7WTB - chains A and C of the 4 polymer chains in the assembly; structure by electron microscopy, 3.70 A resolution.

== Chain A (and C) ==
Protein: Pyruvate carboxylase, mitochondrial
From: Homo sapiens
Notes: EC 6.4.1.1; chain C of this document is another copy of the same molecule, construct and numbering; everything in this record applies to it too
UniProt: P11498 (PYC_HUMAN); residue numbers follow UniProt; this construct covers 1-1178
Sequence (1178 residues; numbered 1 to 1178; the number before each row is that of its first residue):
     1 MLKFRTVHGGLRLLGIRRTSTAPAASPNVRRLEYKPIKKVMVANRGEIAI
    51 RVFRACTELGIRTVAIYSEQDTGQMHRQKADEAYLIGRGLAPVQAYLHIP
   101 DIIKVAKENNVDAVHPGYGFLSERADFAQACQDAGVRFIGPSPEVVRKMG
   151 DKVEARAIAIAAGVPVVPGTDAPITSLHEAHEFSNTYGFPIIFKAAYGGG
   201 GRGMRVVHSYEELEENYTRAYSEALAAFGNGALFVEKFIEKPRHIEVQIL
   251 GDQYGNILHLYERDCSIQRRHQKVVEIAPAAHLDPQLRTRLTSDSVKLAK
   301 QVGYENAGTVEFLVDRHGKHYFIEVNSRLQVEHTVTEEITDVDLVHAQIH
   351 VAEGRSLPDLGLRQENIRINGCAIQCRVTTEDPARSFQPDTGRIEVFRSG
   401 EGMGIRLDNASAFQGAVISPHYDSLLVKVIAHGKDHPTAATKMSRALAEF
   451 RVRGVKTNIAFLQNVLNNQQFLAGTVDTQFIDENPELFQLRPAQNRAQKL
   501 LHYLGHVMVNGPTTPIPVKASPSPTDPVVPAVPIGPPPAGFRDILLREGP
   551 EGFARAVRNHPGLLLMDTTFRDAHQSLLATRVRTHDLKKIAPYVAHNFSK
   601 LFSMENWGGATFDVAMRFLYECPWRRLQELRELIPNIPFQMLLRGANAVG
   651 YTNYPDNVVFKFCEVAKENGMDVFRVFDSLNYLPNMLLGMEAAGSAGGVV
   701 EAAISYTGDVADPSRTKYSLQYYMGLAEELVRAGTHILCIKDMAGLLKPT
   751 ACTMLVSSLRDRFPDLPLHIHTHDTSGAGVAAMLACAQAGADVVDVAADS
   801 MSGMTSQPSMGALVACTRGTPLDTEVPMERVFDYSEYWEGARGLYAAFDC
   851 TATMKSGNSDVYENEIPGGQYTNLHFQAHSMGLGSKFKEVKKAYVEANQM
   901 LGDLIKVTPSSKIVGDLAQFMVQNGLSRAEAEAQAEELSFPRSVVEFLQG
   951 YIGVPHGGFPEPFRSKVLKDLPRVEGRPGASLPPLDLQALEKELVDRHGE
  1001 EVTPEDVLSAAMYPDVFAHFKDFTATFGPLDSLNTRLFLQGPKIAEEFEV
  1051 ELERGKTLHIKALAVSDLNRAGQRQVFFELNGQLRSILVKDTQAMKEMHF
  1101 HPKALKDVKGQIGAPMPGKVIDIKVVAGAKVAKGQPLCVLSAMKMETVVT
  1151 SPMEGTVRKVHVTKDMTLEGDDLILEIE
Disordered / not traced: 1-32 (chain C: 1-494)
Disulfide bonds: C752-C786
Covalently attached groups: 5-(hexahydro-2-oxo-1H-thieno[3,4-d]imidazol-6-yl)pentanal (BTI) linked to K1144
Small-molecule neighbours:
  - acetyl coenzyme A (ACO), molecule 1: F53, R54, T57, R77, Q78, K79, A80, D81, E82, A83
  - acetyl coenzyme A (ACO), molecule 2: V396, R398, R445, A448, E449, R451, R453, Q494, N495, R496, A497, G1055, K1056, T1057, L1058, L1080, R1085
  - AMP-PNP (ANP; phosphoaminophosphonic acid-adenylate ester): I192, G199, G200, G201, M204, E236, K237, F238, I239, P242, H271, K273, E311, E324, N326, R328
  - BTI (5-(hexahydro-2-oxo-1H-thieno[3,4-d]imidazol-6-yl)pentanal): Q575, A610, D613, R617, F618, Y651, G869, Q870, N873, T908, S911, K912
UniProt features mapped onto this chain:
  - active site: R328
  - binding site (ATP): K152, E236, H271
  - binding site (substrate): R571 to Q575, R644, T908
  - binding site (Mn(2+)): D572, K741, H771, H773
  - modified residue: K35 (N6-acetyllysine), K39 (N6-acetyllysine), K79 (N6-acetyllysine), K148 (N6-acetyllysine), K152 (N6-acetyllysine), K241 (N6-acetyllysine), K297 (N6-acetyllysine), K319 (N6-acetyllysine), K434 (N6-acetyllysine), K442 (N6-succinyllysine), K589 (N6-acetyllysine), K661 (N6-acetyllysine), K717 (N6-acetyllysine), K741 (N6-carboxylysine), K748 (N6-acetyllysine), K892 (N6-acetyllysine), K969 (N6-acetyllysine), K992 (N6-acetyllysine), T1003 (Phosphothreonine), K1061 (N6-acetyllysine) and 3 more in UniProt

== Chain A / chain C interface ==
Contacting residue pairs (35; chain A residue first):
  Q877(A) with K1144(C); M1145(C)
  S880(A) with M1143(C)
  M881(A) with M1116(C), hydrophobic; M1143(C)
  D916(A) with M1145(C)
  Q919(A) with M1145(C)
  F920(A) with P1115(C), hydrophobic; M1116(C), hydrophobic
  Q923(A) with P1115(C); M1116(C)
  E936(A) with K1133(C)
  S939(A) with P1115(C); V1148(C); T1150(C)
  P941(A) with E1146(C)
  R942(A) with E1146(C), salt bridge
  K969(A) with K1133(C)
  P1115(A) with F920(C), hydrophobic; Q923(C)
  M1116(A) with F920(C), hydrophobic; Q923(C)
  P1117(A) with M881(C)
  K1133(A) with K969(C)
  G1134(A) with K969(C)
  A1142(A) with M881(C), hydrophobic
  M1143(A) with Q877(C); S880(C); M881(C), hydrophobic
  K1144(A) with D613(C), salt bridge; R617(C)
  M1145(A) with P941(C), hydrophobic
  E1146(A) with R942(C), salt bridge
  V1148(A) with S939(C), hydrogen bond (backbone-side chain)
  T1150(A) with S939(C)
Other interface residues (no listed pair), chain A (32 interface residues in all): R617, K912, N924, E937, F940, T1147, V1149, P1152
Other interface residues (no listed pair), chain C (28 interface residues in all): F876, D916, N924, E937, F940, P1117, T1147, V1149

== Overview ==
The interface between chain A and chain C involves 32 residues on one side and 28 on the other; the contacts
include 1 hydrogen bond and 3 salt bridges. Among the polar pairs are R942(A)-E1146(C), K1144(A)-D613(C) and
V1148(A)-S939(C).
Both chains are Pyruvate carboxylase, mitochondrial (Homo sapiens). Entry 7WTB (Cryo-EM structure of human
pyruvate carboxylase with acetyl-CoA) was determined by electron microscopy (same publication as 7WTA, 7WTC,
7WTD and 7WTE).
